PDB entry 7KHC | electron microscopy, 4.14 A resolution (low resolution: residue-level contacts below are approximate; hydrogen-bond / salt-bridge calls are withheld) | chains B and D of the 10 polymer chains in the assembly

Chain B:
Name: DNA-directed RNA polymerase subunit alpha
From: Escherichia coli (strain K12)
Notes: EC 2.7.7.6
UniProt: P0A7Z4 (RPOA_ECOLI); numbering as in UniProt (aligned over 1-329)
Chain sequence (329 residues; numbered 1 to 329; the number before each row is that of its first residue):
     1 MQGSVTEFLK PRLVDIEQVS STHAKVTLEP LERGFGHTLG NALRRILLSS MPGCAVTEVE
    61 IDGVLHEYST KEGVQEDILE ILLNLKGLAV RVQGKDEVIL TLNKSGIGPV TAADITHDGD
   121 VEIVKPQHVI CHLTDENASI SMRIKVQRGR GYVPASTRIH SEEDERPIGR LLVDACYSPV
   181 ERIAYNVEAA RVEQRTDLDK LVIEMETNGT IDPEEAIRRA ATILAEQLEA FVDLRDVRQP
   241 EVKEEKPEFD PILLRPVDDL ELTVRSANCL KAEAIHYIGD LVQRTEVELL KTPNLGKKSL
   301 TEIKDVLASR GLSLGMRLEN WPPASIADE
Disordered / not traced: 1-5, 322-329
Curated features (UniProtKB/Swiss-Prot):
  - region: Glu162 to Glu165 (Required for interaction with Crp at class II promoters)
  - modified residue: Arg265 (ADP-ribosylarginine), Lys297 (N6-acetyllysine), Lys298 (N6-acetyllysine)
  - mutagenesis: Arg45 (R45C: In rpoA112; temperature-sensitive, blocks RNA polymerase assembly), Glu162 to Glu165 (5-fold decrease in CRP-class II promoter-dependent transcription), Glu165 (E165K: 5-fold decrease in CRP-class II promoter-dependent transcription), Arg191 (R191C: In rpoA101; temperature-sensitive)
From the paper describing this entry:
  - binding site for DNA/RNA: Arg265, Asn294, Lys298

Chain D:
Name: DNA-directed RNA polymerase subunit beta'
From: Escherichia coli (strain K12)
Notes: EC 2.7.7.6
UniProt: P0A8T7 (RPOC_ECOLI); residue numbers follow UniProt; this construct covers 1-1407
Chain sequence (1407 residues; each row starts with the number of its first residue):
     1 MKDLLKFLKA QTKTEEFDAI KIALASPDMI RSWSFGEVKK PETINYRTFK PERDGLFCAR
    61 IFGPVKDYEC LCGKYKRLKH RGVICEKCGV EVTQTKVRRE RMGHIELASP TAHIWFLKSL
   121 PSRIGLLLDM PLRDIERVLY FESYVVIEGG MTNLERQQIL TEEQYLDALE EFGDEFDAKM
   181 GAEAIQALLK SMDLEQECEQ LREELNETNS ETKRKKLTKR IKLLEAFVQS GNKPEWMILT
   241 VLPVLPPDLR PLVPLDGGRF ATSDLNDLYR RVINRNNRLK RLLDLAAPDI IVRNEKRMLQ
   301 EAVDALLDNG RRGRAITGSN KRPLKSLADM IKGKQGRFRQ NLLGKRVDYS GRSVITVGPY
   361 LRLHQCGLPK KMALELFKPF IYGKLELRGL ATTIKAAKKM VEREEAVVWD ILDEVIREHP
   421 VLLNRAPTLH RLGIQAFEPV LIEGKAIQLH PLVCAAYNAD FDGDQMAVHV PLTLEAQLEA
   481 RALMMSTNNI LSPANGEPII VPSQDVVLGL YYMTRDCVNA KGEGMVLTGP KEAERLYRSG
   541 LASLHARVKV RITEYEKDAN GELVAKTSLK DTTVGRAILW MIVPKGLPYS IVNQALGKKA
   601 ISKMLNTCYR ILGLKPTVIF ADQIMYTGFA YAARSGASVG IDDMVIPEKK HEIISEAEAE
   661 VAEIQEQFQS GLVTAGERYN KVIDIWAAAN DRVSKAMMDN LQTETVINRD GQEEKQVSFN
   721 SIYMMADSGA RGSAAQIRQL AGMRGLMAKP DGSIIETPIT ANFREGLNVL QYFISTHGAR
   781 KGLADTALKT ANSGYLTRRL VDVAQDLVVT EDDCGTHEGI MMTPVIEGGD VKEPLRDRVL
   841 GRVTAEDVLK PGTADILVPR NTLLHEQWCD LLEENSVDAV KVRSVVSCDT DFGVCAHCYG
   901 RDLARGHIIN KGEAIGVIAA QSIGEPGTQL TMRTFHIGGA ASRAAAESSI QVKNKGSIKL
   961 SNVKSVVNSS GKLVITSRNT ELKLIDEFGR TKESYKVPYG AVLAKGDGEQ VAGGETVANW
  1021 DPHTMPVITE VSGFVRFTDM IDGQTITRQT DELTGLSSLV VLDSAERTAG GKDLRPALKI
  1081 VDAQGNDVLI PGTDMPAQYF LPGKAIVQLE DGVQISSGDT LARIPQESGG TKDITGGLPR
  1141 VADLFEARRP KEPAILAEIS GIVSFGKETK GKRRLVITPV DGSDPYEEMI PKWRQLNVFE
  1201 GERVERGDVI SDGPEAPHDI LRLRGVHAVT RYIVNEVQDV YRLQGVKIND KHIEVIVRQM
  1261 LRKATIVNAG SSDFLEGEQV EYSRVKIANR ELEANGKVGA TYSRDLLGIT KASLATESFI
  1321 SAASFQETTR VLTEAAVAGK RDELRGLKEN VIVGRLIPAG TGYAYHQDRM RRRAAGEAPA
  1381 APQVTAEDAS ASLAELLNAG LGGSDNE
Disordered / not traced: 1-13, 932-944, 1127-1134, 1377-1407
Ion coordination: Zn2+ site 1: Cys70, Cys72, Cys85, Cys88; Mg2+: Asp462, Asp464; Zn2+ site 2: Cys814, Arg883, Cys888, Cys895, Cys898
Curated features (UniProtKB/Swiss-Prot):
  - binding site (Zn(2+)): Cys70, Cys72, Cys85, Cys88, Cys814, Cys888, Cys895, Cys898
  - binding site (Mg(2+)): Asp460, Asp462, Asp464
  - modified residue: Lys983 (N6-acetyllysine)
  - mutagenesis: Gln504 (Q504P: Resistant to antibiotics salinamide A and B), Asn690 (N690D: Resistant to antibiotics salinamide A and B), Met697 (M697V: Resistant to antibiotics salinamide A and B), Ala735 (A735T: Resistant to antibiotics salinamide A and B), Arg738 (R738C/H/P/S: Resistant to antibiotics salinamide A and B), Ala748 (A748E: Resistant to antibiotics salinamide A and B), Pro758 (P758S/T: Resistant to antibiotics salinamide A and B), Phe763 (F763C: Resistant to antibiotics salinamide A and B), Ser775 (S775A: Resistant to antibiotics salinamide A and B), Ala779 (A779T/V: Resistant to antibiotics salinamide A and B), Arg780 (R780C: Resistant to antibiotics salinamide A and B), Gly782 (G782A/C: Resistant to antibiotics salinamide A and B), 1 further mutagenesis entry in UniProt
From the paper describing this entry:
  - mutagenesis - D256A: increased binding to rrnBP1 promoter

Chain B / chain D interface:
Residue-residue contacts - 22 pairs, chain B then chain D:
  Arg44(B) - Arg538(D)
  Leu48(B) - Arg535(D)
  Glu80(B) - Arg551(D)
  Glu80(B) - Leu569(D)
  Leu83(B) - Val526(D)
  Leu83(B) - Leu527(D)
  Leu83(B) - Thr528(D)
  Leu83(B) - Arg551(D)
  Asn84(B) - Arg551(D)
  Lys86(B) - Val526(D)
  Tyr152(B) - Arg535(D)
  Tyr152(B) - Leu541(D)
  Cys176(B) - Arg535(D)
  Val180(B) - Arg535(D)
  Glu181(B) - Lys531(D)
  Glu181(B) - Arg535(D)
  Arg182(B) - Glu534(D)
  Arg182(B) - Met581(D)
  Ile183(B) - Glu534(D)
  Arg191(B) - Asp413(D)
  Thr196(B) - Glu443(D)
  Glu206(B) - Lys531(D)
Also at the interface, not in a pair above, chain B (18 interface residues in all): Pro154, Asp174, Ser178
Also at the interface, not in a pair above, chain D (17 interface residues in all): Met525, Glu532, Leu536, Ser539

Overview:
18 residues of chain B face 17 of chain D across their interface. UniProt lists 6 mutagenesis sites on chain
B; 8 Zn2+-binding residues, 3 Mg2+-binding residues and 13 mutagenesis sites on chain D. The paper reports a
binding site for DNA/RNA at Arg265(B), Asn294(B) and Lys298(B); D256A of chain D increases binding to rrnBP1
promoter.
Chain B is DNA-directed RNA polymerase subunit alpha and chain D is DNA-directed RNA polymerase subunit beta',
both from Escherichia coli (strain K12); the structure, Escherichia coli RNA polymerase and rrnBP1 promoter
closed complex, was determined by electron microscopy (same publication as 7KHE, 7KHB and 7KHI).
